PDB entry 5CP8 | X-ray diffraction, 2.40 A resolution | chain A

[Chain A]
Protein: Enoyl-[acyl-carrier-protein] reductase [NADH]
Organism: Mycobacterium tuberculosis
Notes: EC 1.3.1.9
UniProtKB: M9TGV3 (M9TGV3_MYCTX); numbering as in UniProt (aligned over 1-269)
Amino-acid sequence (289 residues; each row starts with the number of its first residue; numbers below 1 keep their minus sign (Met-19 is residue -19)):
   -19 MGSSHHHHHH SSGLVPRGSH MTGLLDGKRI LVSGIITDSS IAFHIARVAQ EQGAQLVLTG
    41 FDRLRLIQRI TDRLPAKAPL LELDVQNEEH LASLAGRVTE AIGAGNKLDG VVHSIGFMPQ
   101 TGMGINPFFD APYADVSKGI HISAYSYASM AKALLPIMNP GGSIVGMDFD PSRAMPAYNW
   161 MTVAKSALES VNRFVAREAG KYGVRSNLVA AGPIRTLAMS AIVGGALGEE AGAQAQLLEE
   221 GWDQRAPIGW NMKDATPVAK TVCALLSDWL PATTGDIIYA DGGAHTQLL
Disordered / not traced: -19 to 2
Differences from the reference sequence: initiating methionine (-19); expression tag (-18 to 0); engineered mutation Ala215 (Ile in M9TGV3)
Ligand contacts:
  - ETE (2-{2-[2-2-(methoxy-ethoxy)-ethoxy]-ethoxy}-ethanol): Ile16, Arg43, Leu46, Leu197
  - NAD (nicotinamide-adenine-dinucleotide): Gly14, Ile15, Ile16, Ser20, Ile21, Phe41, Leu63, Asp64, Val65, Gln66, Ser94, Ile95, Gly96, Phe97, Ile122, Met147, Asp148, Phe149, Tyr158, Met161, Lys165, Ala191, Gly192, Pro193, Ile194, Thr196, Leu197, Ala198, Met199
  - 5-hexyl-2-(2-methylphenoxy)phenol (TCU): Gly96, Phe97, Met98, Met103, Phe149, Met155, Pro156, Ala157, Tyr158, Met161, Lys165, Pro193, Ala198, Met199, Ile202, Ala215, Leu218
Reported in the primary citation:
  - mutagenesis - I215A (0.3 +/- 0.1 kcal/mol): decreased binding to 5-hexyl-2-(2-methylphenoxy)phenol
  - conformationally variable residues (order/disorder transition): Leu197 to Leu207, Ala211 to Arg225
  - mutagenesis - I215A: decreased catalytic activity on the uninhibited enzyme

[In short]
Ligands of chain A: NAD, 5-hexyl-2-(2-methylphenoxy)phenol and compound ETE. From the paper: I215A reduces
binding to 5-hexyl-2-(2-methylphenoxy)phenol; conformational variability at Leu197 and Ala211.
Chain A is Enoyl-[acyl-carrier-protein] reductase [NADH] (Mycobacterium tuberculosis); the structure, The
effect of isoleucine to alanine mutation on InhA enzyme crystallization pattern and substrate binding loop
..., was determined by X-ray diffraction together with 5CPB, 5CPF and 5COQ from the same study.
